3NFE - chains A and B of the 4 polymer chains in the assembly; structure by X-ray diffraction, 2.01 A resolution.

[Chain A]
Protein: Hemoglobin subunit alpha-1
From: Trematomus newnesi
UniProt: P45718 (HBA1_TRENE); residue numbers follow UniProt; this construct covers 1-142
Chain sequence (143 residues; each row starts with the number of its first residue; numbering starts at 0):
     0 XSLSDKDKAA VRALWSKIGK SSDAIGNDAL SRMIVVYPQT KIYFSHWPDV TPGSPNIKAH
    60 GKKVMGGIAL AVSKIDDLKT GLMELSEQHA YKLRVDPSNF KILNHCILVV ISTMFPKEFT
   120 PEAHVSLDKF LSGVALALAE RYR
Modified positions: ACE (acetyl group) at position 0
Construct notes: acetylation (0)
Ion coordination: heme Fe near H88 (its only coordinating residue here)
Residues lining bound ligands: heme (HEM): M32, T39, Y42, F43, H45, W46, H59, K62, V63, G66, I67, L84, Q87, H88, L92, V94, N98, F99, L102, N103, I106, L137
UniProt features mapped onto this chain:
  - binding site (O2): H59
  - binding site (heme b): H88
  - modified residue: S1 (N-acetylserine)
What the authors report for this chain:
  - binding site for heme: H45
  - conformationally variable residues (order/disorder transition): G80 to D95

[Chain B]
Protein: Hemoglobin subunit beta-1/2
From: Trematomus newnesi
UniProt: P45720 (HBB_TRENE); residues 1-146 here = UniProt positions 1-146
Chain sequence (146 residues; row label = number of the first residue in the row):
     1 VEWTDKERSI ISDIFSHMDY DDIGPKALSR CLVVYPWTQR YFSGFGNLYN AEGIMSNANV
    61 AAHGIKVLHG LDRGMKNMDN IADAYTDLST LHSEKLHVDP DNFKLLSDCI TIVLAAKMGH
   121 AFTAETQGAF QKFLAAVVSA LGKQYH
Ion coordination: heme Fe near H92 (its only coordinating residue here)
Residues lining bound ligands: heme (HEM): T38, Y41, F42, F45, H63, K66, V67, G70, L71, R73, L88, L91, H92, L96, V98, N102, F103, L106, L141
UniProt features mapped onto this chain:
  - binding site (heme b): H63, H92

[Chain A / chain B interface]
Residue-residue contacts (33):
  R31(A) - F122(B)  hydrogen bond (side chain-backbone)
  R31(A) - T123(B)  hydrogen bond (side chain-backbone)
  R31(A) - A124(B)
  R31(A) - Q127(B)
  V34(A) - A124(B)  hydrophobic
  V35(A) - A124(B)
  V35(A) - Q127(B)
  V35(A) - G128(B)
  V35(A) - Q131(B)
  Y36(A) - Q127(B)
  Y36(A) - Q131(B)  hydrogen bond
  H104(A) - D108(B)  salt bridge
  H104(A) - Q127(B)
  H104(A) - Q131(B)  hydrogen bond
  S111(A) - I112(B)  hydrogen bond (side chain-backbone)
  S111(A) - A116(B)
  T112(A) - A115(B)
  T112(A) - G119(B)
  P115(A) - A116(B)  hydrophobic
  F118(A) - R30(B)  hydrogen bond (backbone-side chain)
  F118(A) - I112(B)  hydrophobic
  T119(A) - R30(B)
  P120(A) - R30(B)
  P120(A) - V33(B)  hydrophobic
  P120(A) - V34(B)
  P120(A) - M55(B)  hydrophobic
  E121(A) - A51(B)
  E121(A) - M55(B)
  H123(A) - R30(B)  hydrogen bond
  H123(A) - V34(B)
  H123(A) - I112(B)
  V124(A) - V33(B)
  V124(A) - V34(B)
Interface residues without a listed pair, chain A (16 interface residues in all): V108, D127
Interface residues without a listed pair, chain B (19 interface residues in all): Y35, T111, E125

[Summary]
The interface between chain A and chain B involves 16 residues on one side and 19 on the other; the contacts
include 7 hydrogen bonds and 1 salt bridge. Among the polar pairs are H104(A)-D108(B), R31(A)-F122(B) and
R31(A)-T123(B). Chain A binds heme. The paper reports a binding site for heme at H45(A); conformational
variability at G80(A).
Here chain A is Hemoglobin subunit alpha-1 and chain B is Hemoglobin subunit beta-1/2, both from Trematomus
newnesi. Entry 3NFE (The crystal structure of hemoglobin I from trematomus newnesi in deoxygenated state) was
determined by X-ray diffraction (same publication as 3NG6).
